Entry 7UIF (electron microscopy, 4.60 A resolution (low resolution: residue-level contacts below are approximate; hydrogen-bond / salt-bridge calls are withheld)); this record covers chains q and v of the 33 polymer chains in the assembly.

Chain q:
Name: Mediator of RNA polymerase II transcription subunit 17
From: Saccharomyces cerevisiae S288C
Reference sequence: P32569 (MED17_YEAST); numbering as in UniProt (aligned over 1-687)
Sequence (687 residues; each row starts with the number of its first residue):
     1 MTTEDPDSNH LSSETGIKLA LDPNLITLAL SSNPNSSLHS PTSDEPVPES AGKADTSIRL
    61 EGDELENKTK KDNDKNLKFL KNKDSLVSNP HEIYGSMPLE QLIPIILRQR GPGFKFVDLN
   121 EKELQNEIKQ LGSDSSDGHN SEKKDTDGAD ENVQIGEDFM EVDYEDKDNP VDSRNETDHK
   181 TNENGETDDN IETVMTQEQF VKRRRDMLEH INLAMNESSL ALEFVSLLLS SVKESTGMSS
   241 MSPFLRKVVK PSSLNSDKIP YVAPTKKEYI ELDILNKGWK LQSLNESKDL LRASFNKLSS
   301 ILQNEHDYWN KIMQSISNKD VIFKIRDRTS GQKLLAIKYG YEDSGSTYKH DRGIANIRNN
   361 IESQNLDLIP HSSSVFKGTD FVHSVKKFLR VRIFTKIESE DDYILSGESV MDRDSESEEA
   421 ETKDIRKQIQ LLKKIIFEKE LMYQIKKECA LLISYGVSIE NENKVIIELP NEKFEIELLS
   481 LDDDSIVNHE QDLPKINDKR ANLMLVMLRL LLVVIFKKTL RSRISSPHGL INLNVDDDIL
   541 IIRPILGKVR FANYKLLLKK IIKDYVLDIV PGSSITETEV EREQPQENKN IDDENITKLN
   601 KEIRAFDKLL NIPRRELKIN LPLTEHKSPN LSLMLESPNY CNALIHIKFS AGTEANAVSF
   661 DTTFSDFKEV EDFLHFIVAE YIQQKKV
Not modelled in the structure: 1-89, 134-196, 483-492, 582-591
Curated features (UniProtKB/Swiss-Prot):
  - mutagenesis: G353 (G353C: In SRB4-1; suppresses the phenotypic defects of an RNA polymerase II CTD truncation)

Chain v:
Name: Mediator of RNA polymerase II transcription subunit 22
From: Saccharomyces cerevisiae S288C
Reference sequence: P32570 (MED22_YEAST); numbering as in UniProt (aligned over 1-121)
Sequence (121 residues; row label = number of the first residue in the row):
     1 MSNQALYEKL EQTRTILSVK LAELINMTTI ADRNDDDEGS FAQENSELAV ATTSVMMVNN
    61 QTMQLIKNVQ DLLILTRSIK EKWLLNQIPV TEHSKVTRFD EKQIEELLDN CIETFVAEKT
   121 T
Not modelled in the structure: 90-99, 120-121

How chain q and chain v interact:
Contacting residue pairs (47):
  L272(q) - E47(v)
  D273(q) - N34(v)
  D273(q) - E44(v)
  N276(q) - D32(v)
  N276(q) - E47(v)
  K277(q) - A31(v)
  K277(q) - D32(v)
  K277(q) - R33(v)
  W279(q) - E47(v)
  K280(q) - I30(v)
  K280(q) - D32(v)
  K280(q) - V50(v)
  K280(q) - S54(v)
  S283(q) - S54(v)
  L284(q) - M27(v)
  L284(q) - I30(v)
  S287(q) - V58(v)
  L290(q) - T62(v)
  L291(q) - Q61(v)
  L291(q) - T62(v)
  L298(q) - I66(v)
  L298(q) - Q70(v)
  L302(q) - L73(v)
  W309(q) - R77(v)
  W309(q) - K80(v)
  M313(q) - K80(v)
  I322(q) - L85(v)
  F323(q) - L85(v)
  K324(q) - E81(v)
  E472(q) - K119(v)
  R500(q) - F115(v)
  R500(q) - E118(v)
  R500(q) - K119(v)
  L503(q) - C111(v)
  L503(q) - E118(v)
  M504(q) - F115(v)
  M507(q) - C111(v)
  K548(q) - I112(v)
  K548(q) - K119(v)
  V549(q) - F115(v)
  V549(q) - K119(v)
  A552(q) - K119(v)
  K601(q) - E101(v)
  A605(q) - L108(v)
  K608(q) - E105(v)
  K608(q) - L108(v)
  K608(q) - D109(v)
Other interface residues (no listed pair), chain q (34 interface residues in all): L281, F295, N497, K499, I545
Other interface residues (no listed pair), chain v (32 interface residues in all): L48, T53, V55

Summary:
The interface between chain q and chain v involves 34 residues on one side and 32 on the other. UniProt lists
one mutagenesis site on chain q.
Chain q is Mediator of RNA polymerase II transcription subunit 17 and chain v is Mediator of RNA polymerase II
transcription subunit 22, both from Saccharomyces cerevisiae S288C; the structure, Mediator-PIC Early (Core
B), was determined by electron microscopy together with 7UI9, 7UIC, 7UIG, 7UIK, 7UIL and 7UIO from the same
study.
